PDB entry 2V1C | X-ray diffraction, 3.80 A resolution | chains A and C of the 3 polymer chains in the assembly

== Chain A ==
Protein: Recombination protein recr
From: Deinococcus radiodurans
Reference sequence: Q9ZNA2 (RECR_DEIRA); numbering as in UniProt (aligned over 1-220)
Sequence (220 residues; numbered 1 to 220; the number before each row is that of its first residue):
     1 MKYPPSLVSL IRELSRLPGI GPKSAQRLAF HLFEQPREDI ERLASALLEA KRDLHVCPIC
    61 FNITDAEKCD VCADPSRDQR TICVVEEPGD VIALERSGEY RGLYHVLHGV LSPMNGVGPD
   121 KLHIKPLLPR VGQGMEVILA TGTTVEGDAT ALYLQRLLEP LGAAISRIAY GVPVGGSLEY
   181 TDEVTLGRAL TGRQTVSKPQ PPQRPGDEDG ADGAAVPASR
Not modelled in the structure: 1, 201-220
Curated features (UniProtKB/Swiss-Prot):
  - zinc finger: Cys-57 to Cys-72 (C4-type)
Ion coordination: Zn2+: Cys-57, Cys-60, Cys-69, Cys-72

== Chain C ==
Protein: Hypothetical protein
From: Deinococcus radiodurans
Reference sequence: Q9RW50 (Q9RW50_DEIRA); numbering as in UniProt (aligned over 1-244)
Sequence (244 residues; each row starts with the number of its first residue):
     1 MRSRTANRSG IVIRRRVTPA GDIIVTLLTP QGKLKAIARG GVKGPLSSSL NLFHHVGVQV
    61 YQGPHNDLAS VKQAVLEGAL PTLAEPERYA FAHLMAEFAD ALFQEGEFSE QAFDLFAASL
   121 RGVAHQPDPE WVALVMSYKL LGLAGVIPQT ARCARCGAPD PEHPDPLGGQ LLCSKCAALP
   181 PYPPAVLDFL RHAVRRTVRA SFEQPVPSAD RPALWRALEK FVTVQVGGVH SWRQLVPSGV
   241 PVLS
Not modelled in the structure: 1-2, 41-45, 237-244
Ion coordination: Zn2+: Cys-153, Cys-156, Cys-173, Cys-176

== Interface between chain A and chain C ==
Contacting residue pairs - 28 pairs, chain A then chain C:
  Pro-18(A) with Pro-19(C), hydrophobic
  Gly-19(A) with Pro-19(C)
  Leu-111(A) with Tyr-89(C)
  Ser-112(A) with Tyr-89(C), hydrogen bond; His-93(C), hydrogen bond (backbone-side chain)
  Pro-113(A) with His-93(C), hydrogen bond (backbone-side chain)
  Met-114(A) with Glu-97(C); Ser-231(C)
  Asn-115(A) with Ser-231(C); Gln-234(C), hydrogen bond
  Gly-116(A) with Gln-234(C), hydrogen bond (backbone-backbone)
  Thr-144(A) with Asn-51(C)
  Val-145(A) with Leu-52(C); Phe-53(C), hydrophobic; Leu-83(C); Ala-84(C)
  Glu-146(A) with Leu-52(C); His-93(C), salt bridge
  Asp-148(A) with Ala-84(C)
  Ala-149(A) with Ala-84(C), hydrogen bond (backbone-backbone); Pro-86(C); Tyr-89(C), hydrophobic
  Asp-182(A) with Ser-49(C), hydrogen bond; Leu-76(C)
  Glu-183(A) with Leu-76(C)
  Val-184(A) with Leu-76(C), hydrophobic; Ala-79(C), hydrophobic
  Arg-188(A) with Pro-81(C)
Other interface residues (no listed pair), chain A (20 interface residues in all): Leu-152, Tyr-153, Tyr-180
Other interface residues (no listed pair), chain C (22 interface residues in all): Arg-14, Thr-18, Ala-20, Leu-46, Glu-85, Leu-235

== In short ==
20 residues of chain A face 22 of chain C across their interface; the contacts include 7 hydrogen bonds and 1
salt bridge. Among the polar pairs are Glu-146(A)/His-93(C), Ser-112(A)/Tyr-89(C) and Ser-112(A)/His-93(C).
Cys-57(A), Cys-60(A), Cys-69(A) and Cys-72(A) coordinate Zn2+.
Here chain A is Recombination protein recr and chain C is Hypothetical protein, both from Deinococcus
radiodurans. Entry 2V1C (Crystal structure and mutational study of RecOR provide insight into its role in DNA
repair) was determined by X-ray diffraction.
